Entry 3SLD (X-ray diffraction, 2.68 A resolution); this record covers chains A and C.

Chain A (and C):
Molecule: Capsid
Organism: Norovirus Hu/GII.4/2004/NL
Notes: fragment: Protruding Domain; chain C of this document is another copy of the same molecule, construct and numbering; everything in this record applies to it too
Reference sequence: Q5EGK8 (Q5EGK8_9CALI); numbering as in UniProt (aligned over 221-531)
Amino-acid sequence (311 residues; numbered 221 to 531; the number before each row is that of its first residue):
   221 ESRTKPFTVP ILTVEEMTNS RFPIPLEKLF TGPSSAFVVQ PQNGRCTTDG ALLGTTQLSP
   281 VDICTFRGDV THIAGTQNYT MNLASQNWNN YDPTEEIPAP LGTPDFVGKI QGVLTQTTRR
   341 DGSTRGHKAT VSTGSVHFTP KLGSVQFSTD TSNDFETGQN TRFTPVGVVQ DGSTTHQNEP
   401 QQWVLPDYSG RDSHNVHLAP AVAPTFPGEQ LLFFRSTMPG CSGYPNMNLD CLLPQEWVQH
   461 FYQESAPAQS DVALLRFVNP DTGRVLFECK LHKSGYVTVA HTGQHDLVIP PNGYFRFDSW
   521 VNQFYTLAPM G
Unresolved in the structure: 221-222 (chain C: fully traced)
Reported in the primary citation:
  - binding site for alpha-L-fucopyranose: Ser343, Thr344, Arg345, Asp374, Ser442, Gly443, Tyr444
  - binding site for beta-D-galactopyranose: Gln390, Gly392

Chain A / chain C interface:
Contacting residue pairs - 60 pairs, chain A then chain C:
  Pro230(A) - Gln463(C)
  Ile231(A) - Gln463(C)  hydrogen bond (backbone-side chain)
  Leu232(A) - Leu278(C)  hydrophobic
  Leu232(A) - Gln463(C)
  Glu235(A) - Asn307(C)
  Thr238(A) - Pro280(C)
  Pro243(A) - Val281(C)
  Ile244(A) - Val281(C)  hydrophobic
  Pro245(A) - Asp282(C)
  Leu278(A) - Leu232(C)  hydrophobic
  Pro280(A) - Thr238(C)
  Pro280(A) - Pro280(C)  hydrophobic
  Pro280(A) - Val281(C)
  Val281(A) - Pro243(C)
  Val281(A) - Pro280(C)
  Val281(A) - Val281(C)  hydrophobic
  Asp282(A) - Pro245(C)
  Arg287(A) - Pro245(C)
  Asn307(A) - Glu235(C)
  Val333(A) - Val333(C)  hydrophobic
  Val333(A) - Val386(C)  hydrophobic
  Thr335(A) - Pro439(C)
  Thr335(A) - Gly440(C)
  Thr335(A) - Cys441(C)
  Thr337(A) - Met447(C)
  Asp341(A) - Tyr444(C)  hydrogen bond
  Ser343(A) - Gly443(C)
  Ser343(A) - Tyr444(C)
  Thr344(A) - Gly440(C)
  Thr344(A) - Cys441(C)
  Thr344(A) - Ser442(C)
  Thr344(A) - Gly443(C)  hydrogen bond (backbone-backbone)
  Thr344(A) - Pro445(C)
  Arg345(A) - Gly440(C)
  Arg345(A) - Cys441(C)
  Gly346(A) - Cys441(C)  hydrogen bond (backbone-backbone)
  Thr384(A) - Val386(C)
  Val386(A) - Val333(C)  hydrophobic
  Val386(A) - Thr335(C)
  Pro439(A) - Thr335(C)
  Gly440(A) - Thr335(C)
  Gly440(A) - Gln336(C)
  Gly440(A) - Thr344(C)
  Gly440(A) - Arg345(C)
  Cys441(A) - Thr344(C)
  Cys441(A) - Arg345(C)
  Cys441(A) - Gly346(C)  hydrogen bond (backbone-backbone)
  Ser442(A) - Thr344(C)  hydrogen bond (backbone-side chain)
  Gly443(A) - Gly342(C)
  Gly443(A) - Ser343(C)
  Gly443(A) - Thr344(C)  hydrogen bond (backbone-side chain)
  Tyr444(A) - Asp341(C)
  Tyr444(A) - Gly342(C)
  Tyr444(A) - Ser343(C)
  Pro445(A) - Thr344(C)
  Met447(A) - Thr337(C)
  Met447(A) - Thr344(C)
  Gln463(A) - Pro230(C)
  Gln463(A) - Ile231(C)  hydrogen bond (side chain-backbone)
  Gln463(A) - Leu232(C)
Interface residues without a listed pair, chain A (42 interface residues in all): Glu236, Ser279, Gln336, Gly342, Arg382, Pro385, Glu456, Gln459, Tyr462
Interface residues without a listed pair, chain C (40 interface residues in all): Glu236, Ile244, Arg382, Thr384, Pro385, Glu456, Gln459, Tyr462

Summary:
Chain A and chain C form an interface of 42 and 40 residues respectively; the contacts include 8 hydrogen
bonds. Polar pairs include Ile231(A)-Gln463(C), Asp341(A)-Tyr444(C) and Ser442(A)-Thr344(C). The paper reports
a binding site for alpha-L-fucopyranose at Ser343(A), Thr344(A) and Arg345(A) among others; a binding site for
beta-D-galactopyranose at Gln390(A) and Gly392(A).
Chain A and chain C are both Capsid (Norovirus Hu/GII.4/2004/NL); the structure, Structural characterization
of a GII.4 2004 norovirus variant (TCH05) bound to A trisaccharide, was determined by X-ray diffraction (same
publication as 3SEJ, 3SJP, 3SKB and 3SLN).
